Entry 9MHF (electron microscopy, 2.73 A resolution); this record covers chains A and B of the 5 polymer chains in the assembly.

# Chain A
Molecule: Phosphoinositide 3-kinase regulatory subunit 4
Source organism: Homo sapiens
Notes: EC 2.7.11.1
UniProt: Q99570 (PI3R4_HUMAN); residue numbers follow UniProt; this construct covers 2-1358
Chain sequence (1409 residues; numbered 1 to 1409; the number before each row is that of its first residue):
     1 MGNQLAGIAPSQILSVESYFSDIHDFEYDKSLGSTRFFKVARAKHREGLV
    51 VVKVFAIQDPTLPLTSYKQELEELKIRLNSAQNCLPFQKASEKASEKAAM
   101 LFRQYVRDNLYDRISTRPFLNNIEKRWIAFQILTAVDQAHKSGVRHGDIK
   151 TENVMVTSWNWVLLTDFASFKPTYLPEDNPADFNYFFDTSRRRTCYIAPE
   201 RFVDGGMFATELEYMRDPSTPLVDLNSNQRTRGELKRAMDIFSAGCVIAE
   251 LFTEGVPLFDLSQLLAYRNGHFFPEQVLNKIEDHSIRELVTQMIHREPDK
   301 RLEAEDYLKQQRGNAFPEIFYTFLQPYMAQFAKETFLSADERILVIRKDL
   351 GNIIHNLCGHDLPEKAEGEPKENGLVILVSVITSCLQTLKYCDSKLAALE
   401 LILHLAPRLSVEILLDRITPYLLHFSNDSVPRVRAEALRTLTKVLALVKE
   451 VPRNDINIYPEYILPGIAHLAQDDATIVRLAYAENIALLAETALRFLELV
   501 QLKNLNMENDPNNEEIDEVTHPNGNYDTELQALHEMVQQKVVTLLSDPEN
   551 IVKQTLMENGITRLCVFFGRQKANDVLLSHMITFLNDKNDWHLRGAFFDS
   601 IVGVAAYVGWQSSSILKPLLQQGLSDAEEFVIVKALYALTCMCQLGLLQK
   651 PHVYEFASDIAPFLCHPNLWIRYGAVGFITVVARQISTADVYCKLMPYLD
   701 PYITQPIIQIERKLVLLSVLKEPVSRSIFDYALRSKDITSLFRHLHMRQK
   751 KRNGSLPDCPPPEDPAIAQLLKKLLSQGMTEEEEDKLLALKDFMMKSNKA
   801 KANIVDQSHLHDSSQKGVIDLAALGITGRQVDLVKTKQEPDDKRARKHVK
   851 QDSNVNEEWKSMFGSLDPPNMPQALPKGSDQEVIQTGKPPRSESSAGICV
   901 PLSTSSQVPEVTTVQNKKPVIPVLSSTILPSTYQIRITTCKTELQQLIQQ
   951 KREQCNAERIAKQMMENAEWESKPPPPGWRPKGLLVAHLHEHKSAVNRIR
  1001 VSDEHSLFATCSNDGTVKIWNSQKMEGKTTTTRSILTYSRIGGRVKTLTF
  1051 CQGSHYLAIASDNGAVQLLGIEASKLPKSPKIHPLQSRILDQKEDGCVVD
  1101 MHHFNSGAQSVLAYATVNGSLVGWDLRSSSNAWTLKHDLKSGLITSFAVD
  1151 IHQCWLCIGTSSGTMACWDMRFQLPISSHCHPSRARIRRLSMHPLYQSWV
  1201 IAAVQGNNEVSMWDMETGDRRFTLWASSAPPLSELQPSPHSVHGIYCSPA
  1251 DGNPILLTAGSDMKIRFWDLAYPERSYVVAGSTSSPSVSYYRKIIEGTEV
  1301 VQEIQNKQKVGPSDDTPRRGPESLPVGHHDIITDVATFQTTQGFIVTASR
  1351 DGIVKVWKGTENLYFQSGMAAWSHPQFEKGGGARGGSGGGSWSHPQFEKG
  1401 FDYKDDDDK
Disordered / not traced: 1-13, 205-231, 360-371, 510-525, 836-935, 1308-1318, 1359-1409
Differences from the reference sequence: initiating methionine (1); expression tag (1359-1409)
Swiss-Prot annotation at these positions:
  - active site: Asp-148 (Proton acceptor)
  - binding site (ATP): Leu-32 to Val-40, Lys-53
  - modified residue: Ser-808 (Phosphoserine), Ser-813 (Phosphoserine), Ser-853 (Phosphoserine), Ser-865 (Phosphoserine), Thr-1316 (Phosphothreonine)
  - lipidation: Gly-2 (N-myristoyl glycine)
  - natural variant: Arg-936 (R936Q: In a breast cancer sample)
Metal / ion sites: Mg2+: Lys-53, Asn-153, Asp-166 (together with GTP)
Ligand contacts: GTP (guanosine-5'-triphosphate): Leu-32, Val-40, Val-51, Lys-53, Arg-103, Gln-104, Tyr-105, Val-106, Arg-107, Asp-108, Asn-109, Asp-112, Asp-148, Lys-150, Glu-152, Asn-153, Met-155, Asp-166, Lys-171, Phe-186, Thr-189, Ser-190

# Chain B
Molecule: Phosphatidylinositol 3-kinase catalytic subunit type 3
Source organism: Homo sapiens
Notes: EC 2.7.1.137
UniProt: Q8NEB9 (PK3C3_HUMAN); numbering as in UniProt (aligned over 1-887)
Chain sequence (887 residues; row label = number of the first residue in the row):
     1 MGEAEKFHYIYSCDLDINVQLKIGSLEGKREQKSYKAVLEDPMLKFSGLY
    51 QETCSDLYVTCQVFAEGKPLALPVRTSYKAFSTRWNWNEWLKLPVKYPDL
   101 PRNAQVALTIWDVYGPGKAVPVGGTTVSLFGKYGMFRQGMHDLKVWPNVE
   151 ADGSEPTKTPGRTSSTLSEDQMSRLAKLTKAHRQGHMVKVDWLDRLTFRE
   201 IEMINESEKRSSNFMYLMVEFRCVKCDDKEYGIVYYEKDGDESSPILTSF
   251 ELVKVPDPQMSMENLVESKHHKLARSLRSGPSDHDLKPNAATRDQLNIIV
   301 SYPPTKQLTYEEQDLVWKFRYYLTNQEKALTKFLKCVNWDLPQEAKQALE
   351 LLGKWKPMDVEDSLELLSSHYTNPTVRRYAVARLRQADDEDLLMYLLQLV
   401 QALKYENFDDIKNGLEPTKKDSQSSVSENVSNSGINSAEIDSSQIITSPL
   451 PSVSSPPPASKTKEVPDGENLEQDLCTFLISRACKNSTLANYLYWYVIVE
   501 CEDQDTQQRDPKTHEMYLNVMRRFSQALLKGDKSVRVMRSLLAAQQTFVD
   551 RLVHLMKAVQRESGNRKKKNERLQALLGDNEKMNLSDVELIPLPLEPQVK
   601 IRGIIPETATLFKSALMPAQLFFKTEDGGKYPVIFKHGDDLRQDQLILQI
   651 ISLMDKLLRKENLDLKLTPYKVLATSTKHGFMQFIQSVPVAEVLDTEGSI
   701 QNFFRKYAPSENGPNGISAEVMDTYVKSCAGYCVITYILGVGDRHLDNLL
   751 LTKTGKLFHIDFGYILGRDPKPLPPPMKLNKEMVEGMGGTQSEQYQEFRK
   801 QCYTAFLHLRRYSNLILNLFSLMVDANIPDIALEPDKTVKKVQDKFRLDL
   851 SDEEAVHYMQSLIDESVHALFAAVVEQIHKFAQYWRK
Disordered / not traced: 163-170, 276-887
Swiss-Prot annotation at these positions:
  - region: Leu-611 to Met-617 (G-loop), Gly-740 to Asn-748 (Catalytic loop), His-759 to Asn-780 (Activation loop)
  - modified residue: Thr-163 (Phosphothreonine), Ser-165 (Phosphoserine), Ser-244 (Phosphoserine), Ser-261 (Phosphoserine), Ser-282 (Phosphoserine)

# How chain A and chain B interact
Residue-residue contacts (230):
  Phe-26(A) with Leu-252(B), hydrophobic
  Glu-47(A) with Ser-249(B); Phe-250(B); Glu-251(B), hydrogen bond (side chain-backbone); Leu-252(B), hydrogen bond (side chain-backbone); Val-253(B), hydrogen bond (side chain-backbone)
  Leu-49(A) with Val-253(B); Ser-261(B)
  Val-50(A) with Leu-252(B), hydrophobic; Val-253(B), hydrophobic
  Gln-88(A) with Glu-251(B); Leu-252(B); Lys-254(B)
  Lys-89(A) with Leu-252(B)
  Phe-102(A) with Leu-252(B), hydrophobic
  Gln-104(A) with Leu-252(B); Val-253(B); Lys-254(B); Val-255(B), hydrogen bond (side chain-backbone)
  Tyr-105(A) with Met-260(B), hydrophobic
  Val-106(A) with Met-260(B)
  Arg-107(A) with Asp-257(B); Gln-259(B), hydrogen bond (side chain-backbone); Met-260(B), hydrogen bond (side chain-backbone); Met-262(B), hydrogen bond (side chain-backbone)
  Arg-117(A) with Asn-264(B), hydrogen bond (backbone-side chain); Glu-267(B), salt bridge; His-270(B), hydrogen bond
  Pro-118(A) with Val-266(B)
  Thr-157(A) with Asp-257(B)
  Ser-158(A) with Asp-257(B), hydrogen bond; Gln-259(B), hydrogen bond
  Leu-163(A) with Val-255(B), hydrophobic
  Ala-332(A) with Val-255(B)
  Lys-333(A) with Lys-254(B)
  Glu-334(A) with Phe-250(B); Lys-254(B), salt bridge
  Thr-335(A) with Phe-250(B); Pro-256(B)
  Phe-336(A) with Ile-246(B), hydrophobic; Leu-247(B); Thr-248(B); Phe-250(B), hydrophobic
  Ala-339(A) with Pro-258(B), hydrophobic
  Arg-342(A) with Pro-256(B); Pro-258(B)
  Thr-383(A) with Gln-259(B), hydrogen bond (backbone-side chain)
  Ser-384(A) with Pro-258(B); Gln-259(B), hydrogen bond (backbone-backbone)
  Gln-387(A) with Gln-259(B), hydrogen bond; Met-262(B); Glu-263(B), hydrogen bond (side chain-backbone); Leu-265(B)
  Thr-388(A) with Pro-258(B), hydrogen bond (side chain-backbone); Met-262(B)
  Lys-390(A) with Asp-239(B); Glu-242(B), salt bridge
  Tyr-391(A) with Ser-244(B)
  Leu-415(A) with Lys-269(B)
  Asp-416(A) with Val-266(B); Lys-269(B), salt bridge
  Arg-417(A) with Val-266(B)
  Pro-420(A) with Leu-265(B); Lys-269(B)
  Tyr-421(A) with Gln-259(B), hydrogen bond; Leu-265(B), hydrophobic; Val-266(B), hydrophobic
  His-424(A) with Leu-265(B)
  Arg-432(A) with Pro-98(B); Asp-99(B); Pro-101(B); Tyr-235(B), hydrogen bond
  Asp-455(A) with Lys-269(B), salt bridge
  Asn-457(A) with Leu-273(B)
  Ile-458(A) with Lys-269(B); Leu-273(B), hydrophobic
  Glu-461(A) with Lys-272(B); Leu-273(B)
  Tyr-462(A) with Lys-269(B); Lys-272(B); Leu-273(B), hydrophobic
  Thr-476(A) with Lys-96(B)
  Ile-477(A) with Asp-99(B)
  Leu-480(A) with Ala-71(B), hydrophobic
  Ile-551(A) with Pro-94(B), hydrophobic
  Gln-554(A) with Leu-72(B)
  Thr-555(A) with Leu-72(B)
  Trp-591(A) with Arg-75(B); Thr-76(B); Ser-77(B), hydrogen bond
  His-592(A) with Val-74(B); Arg-75(B), hydrogen bond (side chain-backbone)
  Glu-628(A) with Ser-77(B); Tyr-78(B), hydrogen bond (side chain-backbone)
  Glu-629(A) with Tyr-78(B)
  Phe-630(A) with Tyr-58(B), hydrophobic; Arg-75(B); Thr-76(B); Ser-77(B); Tyr-78(B)
  Lys-634(A) with Arg-75(B)
  Asn-668(A) with Tyr-78(B)
  Leu-669(A) with Gln-51(B); Val-113(B), hydrophobic
  Trp-670(A) with Asp-56(B), hydrogen bond (side chain-backbone); Tyr-58(B), hydrophobic; Asp-112(B); Val-113(B)
  Tyr-673(A) with Phe-46(B); Gln-51(B), hydrogen bond; Val-113(B), hydrophobic; Gly-115(B); Pro-116(B)
  Val-676(A) with Pro-116(B), hydrophobic
  Lys-713(A) with Pro-116(B)
  Leu-714(A) with Pro-42(B), hydrophobic; Met-43(B), hydrophobic; Phe-46(B), hydrophobic
  Leu-717(A) with Met-43(B), hydrophobic; Phe-46(B), hydrophobic; Pro-116(B)
  Ser-718(A) with Phe-46(B)
  Arg-726(A) with Tyr-78(B), hydrogen bond; Ala-80(B)
  Ser-814(A) with Trp-90(B); Arg-222(B), hydrogen bond (backbone-side chain)
  Gln-815(A) with Trp-90(B), hydrogen bond (backbone-side chain)
  Lys-816(A) with Arg-222(B), hydrogen bond (backbone-side chain)
  Gly-817(A) with Trp-90(B); Arg-222(B); Cys-223(B), hydrogen bond (backbone-backbone)
  Val-818(A) with Arg-222(B); Cys-223(B); Lys-225(B)
  Ile-819(A) with Ile-17(B), hydrophobic; Arg-222(B); Cys-223(B), hydrogen bond (backbone-backbone); Val-224(B); Lys-225(B), hydrogen bond (backbone-backbone)
  Asp-820(A) with Lys-225(B)
  Leu-821(A) with Ile-10(B), hydrophobic; Val-224(B), hydrophobic; Lys-225(B), hydrogen bond (backbone-backbone); Cys-226(B), hydrophobic
  Leu-824(A) with Ile-17(B), hydrophobic
  Ile-826(A) with Ile-10(B), hydrophobic; Asp-14(B); Leu-15(B), hydrophobic
  Gly-828(A) with Tyr-9(B); Tyr-231(B)
  Arg-829(A) with Phe-7(B); His-8(B); Tyr-9(B), hydrogen bond (backbone-backbone); Tyr-11(B); Asp-14(B), salt bridge
  Gln-830(A) with Lys-6(B), hydrogen bond; Phe-7(B); His-8(B); Tyr-9(B)
  Val-831(A) with Lys-6(B); Phe-7(B), hydrogen bond (backbone-backbone); Tyr-9(B), hydrophobic
  Asp-832(A) with Glu-5(B)
  Leu-833(A) with Glu-5(B), hydrogen bond (backbone-side chain); Phe-7(B), hydrophobic
  Val-834(A) with Glu-5(B)
  Arg-936(A) with Ser-243(B); Ser-244(B)
  Thr-938(A) with Gly-240(B), hydrogen bond (side chain-backbone)
  Cys-940(A) with Tyr-235(B); Tyr-236(B); Glu-237(B)
  Lys-941(A) with Tyr-236(B); Asp-241(B), salt bridge
  Glu-943(A) with Arg-102(B), salt bridge; Lys-132(B); Tyr-133(B); Gly-134(B)
  Leu-944(A) with Tyr-9(B), hydrophobic; Tyr-11(B), hydrophobic; Val-234(B), hydrophobic; Tyr-236(B), hydrophobic
  Gln-946(A) with Tyr-133(B)
  Leu-947(A) with Tyr-133(B), hydrophobic; Met-135(B), hydrophobic; Val-234(B), hydrophobic
  Ile-948(A) with Phe-7(B), hydrophobic
  Gln-950(A) with Tyr-133(B)
  Lys-951(A) with Phe-7(B); Met-135(B)
  Glu-958(A) with His-186(B), salt bridge
  Lys-962(A) with Gly-185(B), hydrogen bond (side chain-backbone); His-186(B); Met-187(B); Val-188(B)
  Met-965(A) with Val-188(B), hydrophobic; Lys-189(B); Val-190(B), hydrophobic
  Cys-1154(A) with Val-188(B), hydrophobic; Val-190(B), hydrophobic; Leu-193(B), hydrophobic
  Trp-1155(A) with Trp-192(B); Leu-193(B), hydrophobic
  Asp-1169(A) with Leu-193(B); Thr-197(B), hydrogen bond
  Arg-1171(A) with Leu-178(B); Val-188(B), hydrogen bond (side chain-backbone); Val-190(B); Leu-193(B); Asp-194(B), salt bridge
  Phe-1172(A) with Arg-174(B), hydrogen bond (backbone-side chain); Leu-178(B), hydrophobic; Met-187(B), hydrophobic; Thr-197(B); Phe-198(B), hydrophobic; Ile-201(B), hydrophobic
  Gln-1173(A) with Arg-174(B), hydrogen bond (backbone-side chain)
  Leu-1174(A) with Leu-175(B), hydrophobic; Glu-200(B); Ile-201(B), hydrophobic
  Pro-1175(A) with Glu-200(B)
  Ile-1176(A) with Leu-193(B), hydrophobic; Thr-197(B)
  Ser-1177(A) with Leu-196(B)
  Gln-1197(A) with Val-190(B); Trp-192(B)
  Ser-1198(A) with Trp-192(B)
  Met-1215(A) with Trp-192(B)
  Glu-1216(A) with Trp-192(B); Arg-195(B), salt bridge
Also at the interface, not in a pair above, chain A (128 interface residues in all): His-45, Gly-48, Leu-85, Arg-103, Thr-116, Trp-159, Phe-331, Glu-341, Cys-385, Cys-392, Asp-393, Asn-454, Pro-465, Glu-484, Glu-558, Gly-677, Ala-822, Thr-827, Arg-959, Ala-961
Also at the interface, not in a pair above, chain B (108 interface residues in all): Asp-16, Gly-48, Leu-70, Leu-100, Trp-111, Ala-119, Thr-179, His-182, Ile-204

# In short
The interface between chain A and chain B involves 128 residues on one side and 108 on the other, with 41
hydrogen bonds and 11 salt bridges. Polar contacts include Arg-117(A)/Glu-267(B), Glu-334(A)/Lys-254(B) and
Lys-390(A)/Glu-242(B). Bound to chain A: GTP.
Here chain A is Phosphoinositide 3-kinase regulatory subunit 4 and chain B is Phosphatidylinositol 3-kinase
catalytic subunit type 3, both from Homo sapiens. Entry 9MHF (Cryo-EM reconstruction of PI3KC3-C1 in complex
with Human RAB1A(Q70L)) was determined by electron microscopy together with 9MHG and 9MHH from the same study.
